PDB entry 2WF8 | X-ray diffraction, 1.20 A resolution | chain A

# Chain A
Protein: Beta-phosphoglucomutase
Organism: Lactococcus lactis
Notes: EC 5.4.2.6
Reference sequence: P71447 (PGMB_LACLA); residues 1-221 here = UniProt positions 1-221
Chain sequence (221 residues; numbered 1 to 221; the number before each row is that of its first residue):
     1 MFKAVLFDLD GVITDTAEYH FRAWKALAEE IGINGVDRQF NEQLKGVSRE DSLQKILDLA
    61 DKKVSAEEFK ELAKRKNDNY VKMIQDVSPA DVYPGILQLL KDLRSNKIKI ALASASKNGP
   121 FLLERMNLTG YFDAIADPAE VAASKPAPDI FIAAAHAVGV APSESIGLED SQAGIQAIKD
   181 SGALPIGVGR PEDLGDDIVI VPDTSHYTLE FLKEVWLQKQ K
Not modelled in the structure: 219-221
Differences from the reference sequence: conflict Arg125 (Lys in P71447), His206 (Tyr in P71447)
Swiss-Prot annotation at these positions:
  - active site: Asp8 (Nucleophile), Asp10 (Proton donor/acceptor)
  - binding site (Mg(2+)): Asp8, Asp10, Asp170
  - binding site (beta-D-glucose 6-phosphate): Asp10, Gly46, Val47, Arg49, Ser116, Lys117, Asn118
  - site (Important for catalytic activity and assists the phosphoryl transfer reaction to Asp8 by balancing charge and orienting the reacting groups): Ser114, Lys145
  - modified residue: Asp8 (4-aspartylphosphate)
  - mutagenesis: Asp8 (D8A/E: Inactive), Asp10 (D10A/E/N/S: Inactive), Thr16 (T16P: 500-fold reduction in the rate constant for Asp-8 phosphorylation by beta-G1,6bisP ...), His20 (H20A: Impairs Asp-8 phosphorylation by beta-G1,6bisP and phosphoryl transfer from the phospho-Asp8 to the substrate beta-G1P ...), Lys45 (K45A: 20'000-fold decrease in catalytic efficiency), Gly46 (G46A: 1'000'000-fold decrease in catalytic efficiency; G46P: 100'000-fold decrease in catalytic efficiency; G46V: 10'000-fold decrease in catalytic efficiency), Arg49 (R49K: 1'000'000-fold decrease in catalytic efficiency), Ser52 (S52A: Wild-type activity), Lys76 (K76A: 100-fold reduction in the conversion of beta-G1P to G6P in the presence of beta-G1,6bisP), Asp170 (D170A: Impaired, but active with an increase in the affinity for G1P)
Bound ions: beryllium trifluoride ion near Asp8 (its only coordinating residue here); Mg2+: Asp8, Asp10, Asp170 (together with beryllium trifluoride); Na+ near Gln98 (its only coordinating residue here)
Small-molecule neighbours: oligosaccharide (6-O-phosphono-beta-D-glucopyranose, 1-O-phosphono-alpha-D-glucopyranose units): Asp8, Asp10, His20, Trp24, Leu44, Lys45, Gly46, Val47, Ser48, Arg49, Ser52, Lys76, Asn77, Tyr80, Ser114, Ala115, Ser116, Lys117, Asn118

# In short
Bound to chain A: oligosaccharide. The Mg2+ site is built by Asp8, Asp10 and Asp170. Curated annotation
(UniProt) lists active-site residues Asp8 and Asp10, 3 Mg2+-binding residues, 7 beta-D-glucose
6-phosphate-binding residues and 10 mutagenesis sites.
Chain A is Beta-phosphoglucomutase (Lactococcus lactis); the structure, Structure of Beta-Phosphoglucomutase
inhibited with Glucose-6- phosphate, Glucose-1-phosphate and Beryllium trifluoride, was determined by X-ray
diffraction (same publication as 2WF9 and 2WFA).
